3OUB - chains A and B of the 3 polymer chains in the assembly; structure by X-ray diffraction, 1.60 A resolution.

# Chain A (and B)
Protein: MDR HIV-1 protease
From: Human immunodeficiency virus 1
Notes: chain B of this document is another copy of the same molecule, construct and numbering; everything in this record applies to it too
UniProtKB: Q000H7 (Q000H7_9HIV1); residue numbers follow UniProt; this construct covers 1-99
Amino-acid sequence (99 residues; row label = number of the first residue in the row):
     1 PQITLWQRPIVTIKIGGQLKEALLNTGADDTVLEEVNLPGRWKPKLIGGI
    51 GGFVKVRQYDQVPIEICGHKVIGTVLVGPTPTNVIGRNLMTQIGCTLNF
Construct notes: conflict N25 (Asp in Q000H7), E35 (Asp in Q000H7), V36 (Ile in Q000H7), L46 (Met in Q000H7)

# How chain A and chain B interact
Residue-residue contacts (85):
  P1(A) with L97(B); N98(B); F99(B), hydrogen bond (backbone-backbone)
  Q2(A) with T96(B); L97(B); N98(B)
  I3(A) with T96(B); L97(B), hydrogen bond (backbone-backbone); F99(B), hydrophobic
  T4(A) with T96(B)
  L5(A) with T26(B); R87(B), hydrogen bond (backbone-side chain); M90(B), hydrophobic; T91(B); C95(B)
  W6(A) with R87(B), hydrogen bond (backbone-side chain); T91(B); Q92(B)
  Q7(A) with R87(B), hydrogen bond (backbone-side chain)
  R8(A) with D29(B), salt bridge; R87(B)
  P9(A) with T26(B); R87(B); L97(B), hydrophobic
  L23(A) with G27(B)
  L24(A) with T26(B), hydrogen bond (backbone-side chain); L97(B), hydrophobic
  N25(A) with N25(B); T26(B); G27(B), hydrogen bond (side chain-backbone)
  T26(A) with L5(B); P9(B); L24(B), hydrogen bond (side chain-backbone); N25(B); T26(B), hydrogen bond (side chain-backbone); L97(B)
  G27(A) with L23(B); N25(B), hydrogen bond (backbone-side chain)
  D29(A) with R8(B), salt bridge
  C67(A) with F99(B), hydrophobic
  H69(A) with F99(B), hydrogen bond (side chain-backbone)
  R87(A) with L5(B), hydrogen bond (side chain-backbone); W6(B), hydrogen bond (side chain-backbone); Q7(B), hydrogen bond (side chain-backbone); R8(B); P9(B)
  M90(A) with L5(B), hydrophobic
  T91(A) with L5(B); W6(B)
  Q92(A) with W6(B)
  I93(A) with F99(B)
  G94(A) with N98(B); F99(B)
  C95(A) with L5(B); L97(B), hydrophobic; N98(B); F99(B), hydrophobic
  T96(A) with Q2(B), hydrogen bond; I3(B); T4(B); T96(B); L97(B); N98(B), hydrogen bond (backbone-backbone)
  L97(A) with P1(B); Q2(B); I3(B), hydrogen bond (backbone-backbone); P9(B), hydrophobic; L24(B), hydrophobic; T26(B); C95(B), hydrophobic; T96(B); L97(B), hydrophobic
  N98(A) with P1(B); Q2(B); G94(B); C95(B); T96(B), hydrogen bond (backbone-backbone); N98(B)
  F99(A) with P1(B), hydrogen bond (backbone-backbone); I3(B), hydrophobic; C67(B), hydrophobic; H69(B), hydrogen bond (backbone-side chain); I93(B); G94(B); C95(B), hydrophobic
Interface residues without a listed pair, chain A (31 interface residues in all): I50, I66, P81
Interface residues without a listed pair, chain B (31 interface residues in all): I50, I66, P81

# Summary
Chain A and chain B each contribute 31 residues to their interface; the contacts include 20 hydrogen bonds and
2 salt bridges. Among the polar pairs are R8(A)-D29(B), L5(A)-R87(B) and W6(A)-R87(B).
Both chains are MDR HIV-1 protease (Human immunodeficiency virus 1). Entry 3OUB (MDR769 HIV-1 protease
complexed with NC/p1 hepta-peptide) was determined by X-ray diffraction together with 3OTS, 3OTY, 3OU1, 3OU3,
3OU4, 3OUA, 3OUC and 3OUD from the same study.
